Entry 4YB7 (X-ray diffraction, 2.20 A resolution); this record covers chains B and C of the 6 polymer chains in the assembly.

[Chain B (and C)]
Protein: ATP phosphoribosyltransferase
From: Campylobacter jejuni (strain RM1221)
Notes: EC 2.4.2.17; chain C of this document is another copy of the same molecule, construct and numbering; everything in this record applies to it too
UniProtKB: Q5HSJ4 (HIS1_CAMJR); residues 1-299 here = UniProt positions 1-299
Chain sequence (300 residues; each row starts with the number of its first residue; numbering starts at 0):
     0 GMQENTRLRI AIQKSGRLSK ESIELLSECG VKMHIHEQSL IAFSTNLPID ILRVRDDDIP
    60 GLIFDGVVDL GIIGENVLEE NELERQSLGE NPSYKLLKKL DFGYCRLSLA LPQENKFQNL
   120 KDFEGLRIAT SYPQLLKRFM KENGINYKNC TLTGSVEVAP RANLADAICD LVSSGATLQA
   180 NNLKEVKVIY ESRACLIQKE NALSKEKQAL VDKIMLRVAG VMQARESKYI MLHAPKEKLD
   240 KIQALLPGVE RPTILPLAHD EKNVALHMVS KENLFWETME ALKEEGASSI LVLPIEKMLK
Not modelled in the structure: 0-3 (chain C: 0-3, 257-258)
Sequence notes: expression tag (0)

[Chain B / chain C interface]
Pairs across the interface (41; chain B residue first):
  Arg8(B) - Ala161(C)  hydrogen bond (side chain-backbone)
  Arg8(B) - Leu163(C)
  Lys13(B) - Ser154(C)
  Gln37(B) - Asn180(C)
  Leu39(B) - Ser154(C)
  Leu39(B) - Glu156(C)
  Leu39(B) - Val157(C)
  Leu39(B) - Asn180(C)
  Ile40(B) - Val157(C)  hydrophobic
  Leu51(B) - Ala161(C)  hydrophobic
  Arg52(B) - Ser154(C)  hydrogen bond (backbone-side chain)
  Val53(B) - Ser154(C)
  Arg54(B) - Arg54(C)
  Arg54(B) - Thr152(C)  hydrogen bond
  Asp56(B) - Thr152(C)
  Asp57(B) - Leu151(C)
  Asp57(B) - Thr152(C)  hydrogen bond
  Asp57(B) - Gly153(C)
  Val66(B) - Leu163(C)  hydrophobic
  Leu151(B) - Asp57(C)
  Thr152(B) - Arg54(C)  hydrogen bond
  Thr152(B) - Asp56(C)
  Thr152(B) - Asp57(C)  hydrogen bond
  Gly153(B) - Asp57(C)
  Ser154(B) - Lys13(C)
  Ser154(B) - Leu39(C)
  Ser154(B) - Arg52(C)  hydrogen bond (side chain-backbone)
  Ser154(B) - Val53(C)
  Ser154(B) - Arg54(C)
  Glu156(B) - Leu39(C)
  Val157(B) - Leu39(C)
  Val157(B) - Ile40(C)  hydrophobic
  Arg160(B) - Ile40(C)
  Ala161(B) - Arg8(C)  hydrogen bond (backbone-side chain)
  Ala161(B) - Ile40(C)
  Ala161(B) - Leu51(C)  hydrophobic
  Leu163(B) - Val66(C)  hydrophobic
  Ala179(B) - Gln37(C)
  Ala179(B) - Ser38(C)
  Asn180(B) - Gln37(C)  hydrogen bond (side chain-backbone)
  Asn180(B) - Leu39(C)  hydrogen bond (side chain-backbone)
Other interface residues (no listed pair), chain B (25 interface residues in all): Ser38, Leu61
Other interface residues (no listed pair), chain C (26 interface residues in all): Leu61, Arg160, Asn162, Ala179

[In short]
25 residues of chain B and 26 residues of chain C are in contact, with 10 hydrogen bonds. Polar pairs include
Arg8(B)-Ala161(C), Arg52(B)-Ser154(C) and Arg54(B)-Thr152(C).
Chain B and chain C are both ATP phosphoribosyltransferase (Campylobacter jejuni (strain RM1221)); the
structure, Adenosine triphosphate phosphoribosyltransferase from Campylobacter jejuni in complex with ATP, was
determined by X-ray diffraction together with 4YB5 and 4YB6 from the same study.
